PDB entry 1M4S | X-ray diffraction, 1.87 A resolution | chains B and C of the 4 polymer chains in the assembly

[Chain B (and C)]
Name: Acetyl-CoA acetyltransferase
Organism: Zoogloea ramigera
Notes: EC 2.3.1.9; engineered mutation(s): C89 acetylated; chain C of this document is another copy of the same molecule, construct and numbering; everything in this record applies to it too
Reference sequence: P07097 (THIL_ZOORA); the construct has insertions or renumbered stretches relative to UniProt, so the offset changes along the chain: 1-9 = UniProt 1-9; 11-392 = UniProt 10-391
Chain sequence (392 residues; numbered 1 to 392; the number before each row is that of its first residue):
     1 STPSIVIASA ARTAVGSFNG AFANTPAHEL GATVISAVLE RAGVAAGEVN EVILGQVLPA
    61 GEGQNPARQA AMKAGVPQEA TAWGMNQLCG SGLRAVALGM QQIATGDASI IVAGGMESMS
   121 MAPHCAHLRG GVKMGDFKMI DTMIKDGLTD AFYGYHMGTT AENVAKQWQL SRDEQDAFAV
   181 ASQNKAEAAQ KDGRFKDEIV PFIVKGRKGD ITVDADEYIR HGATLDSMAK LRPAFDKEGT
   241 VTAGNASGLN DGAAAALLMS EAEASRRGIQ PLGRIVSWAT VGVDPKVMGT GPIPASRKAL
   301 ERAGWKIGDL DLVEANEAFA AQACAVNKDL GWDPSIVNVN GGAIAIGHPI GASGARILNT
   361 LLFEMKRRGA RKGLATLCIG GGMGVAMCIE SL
Modified residues: C89 (s-acetyl-cysteine; SCY)
Construct notes: insertion (10); modified residue (89); conflict R129 (Ala128 in P07097)

[How chain B and chain C interact]
Pairs across the interface (28; chain B residue first):
  F18(B) with K133(C)
  H124(B) with V132(C); G135(C), hydrogen bond (side chain-backbone); F137(C)
  V132(B) with H124(C)
  K133(B) with F18(C)
  M134(B) with D141(C); M143(C), hydrophobic; I144(C), hydrophobic; L249(C), hydrophobic
  G135(B) with H124(C), hydrogen bond (backbone-side chain); D141(C), hydrogen bond (backbone-side chain)
  D136(B) with K138(C), salt bridge; M139(C); I140(C); D141(C), hydrogen bond (side chain-backbone)
  F137(B) with H124(C); K138(C); M139(C), hydrogen bond (backbone-backbone)
  K138(B) with F137(C)
  M139(B) with D136(C); F137(C), hydrogen bond (backbone-backbone); M139(C), hydrophobic
  I140(B) with D136(C)
  D141(B) with M134(C); G135(C), hydrogen bond (side chain-backbone); D136(C), hydrogen bond (backbone-side chain)
  L249(B) with M134(C), hydrophobic
Other interface residues (no listed pair), chain B (15 interface residues in all): N19, M143
Other interface residues (no listed pair), chain C (16 interface residues in all): N19

[Summary]
Chain B and chain C form an interface of 15 and 16 residues respectively, with 8 hydrogen bonds and 1 salt
bridge. Polar pairs include D136(B)-K138(C), H124(B)-G135(C) and G135(B)-D141(C).
Both chains are Acetyl-CoA acetyltransferase (Zoogloea ramigera). Entry 1M4S (Biosynthetic thiolase, Cys89
acetylated, unliganded form) was determined by X-ray diffraction (same publication as 1M1O, 1M1T, 1M3K, 1M3Z
and 1M4T).
